6USA - chains A and B of the 4 polymer chains in the assembly; structure by X-ray diffraction, 2.41 A resolution.

Chain A:
Molecule: Tryptophan synthase alpha chain
Organism: Mycobacterium tuberculosis (strain ATCC 25618 / H37Rv)
Notes: EC 4.2.1.20
UniProt: P9WFY1 (TRPA_MYCTU); residue numbers follow UniProt; this construct covers 1-270
Sequence (276 residues; numbered 1 to 276; the number before each row is that of its first residue):
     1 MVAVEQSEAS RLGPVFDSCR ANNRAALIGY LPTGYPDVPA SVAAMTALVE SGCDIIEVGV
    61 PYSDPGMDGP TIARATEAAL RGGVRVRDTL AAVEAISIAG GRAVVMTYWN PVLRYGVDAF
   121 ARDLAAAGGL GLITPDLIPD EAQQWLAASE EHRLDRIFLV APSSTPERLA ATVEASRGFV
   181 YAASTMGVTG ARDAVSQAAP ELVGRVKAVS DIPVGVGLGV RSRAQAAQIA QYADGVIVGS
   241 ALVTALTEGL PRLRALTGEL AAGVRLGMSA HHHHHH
Disordered / not traced: 1-7, 185-195, 268-276
Construct notes: expression tag (271-276)
Swiss-Prot annotation at these positions:
  - active site (Proton acceptor): Glu57, Asp68
Ligand contacts:
  - malonate ion (MLI): Ile72, Tyr181, Gly217, Leu218, Gly219, Val220, Ile237, Val238, Gly239, Ser240
  - PZJ ((3R,4R)-4-[4-(2-Chlorophenyl)piperazin-1-yl]-1,1-dioxothiolan-3-ol): Asp64, Pro65, Gly66, Met67, Tyr108, Asp136
Reported in the primary citation:
  - binding site for PZJ: Gly66, Asp136
  - mutagenesis - G66V: unchanged catalytic activity (citing earlier work)

Chain B:
Molecule: Tryptophan synthase beta chain
Organism: Mycobacterium tuberculosis (strain ATCC 25618 / H37Rv)
Notes: EC 4.2.1.20
UniProt: P9WFX9 (TRPB_MYCTU); residues 1-410 here correspond to UniProt positions 13-422 (UniProt number = residue number + 12)
Sequence (410 residues; each row starts with the number of its first residue):
     1 MSAAIAEPTS HDPDSGGHFG GPSGWGGRYV PEALMAVIEE VTAAYQKERV SQDFLDDLDR
    61 LQANYAGRPS PLYEATRLSQ HAGSARIFLK REDLNHTGSH KINNVLGQAL LARRMGKTRV
   121 IAETGAGQHG VATATACALL GLDCVIYMGG IDTARQALNV ARMRLLGAEV VAVQTGSKTL
   181 KDAINEAFRD WVANADNTYY CFGTAAGPHP FPTMVRDFQR IIGMEARVQI QGQAGRLPDA
   241 VVACVGGGSN AIGIFHAFLD DPGVRLVGFE AAGDGVETGR HAATFTAGSP GAFHGSFSYL
   301 LQDEDGQTIE SHSISAGLDY PGVGPEHAWL KEAGRVDYRP ITDSEAMDAF GLLCRMEGII
   361 PAIESAHAVA GALKLGVELG RGAVIVVNLS GRGDKDVETA AKWFGLLGND
Disordered / not traced: 1-4, 409-410
Metal / ion sites: K+: Gly246, Ala282, Thr284, Tyr320, Gly322
Ligand contacts:
  - P1T (2-[({3-hydroxy-2-methyl-5-[(phosphonooxy)methyl]pyridin-4-yl}methyl)amino]acrylic acid): Ser99, His100, Lys101, Glu123, Thr124, Gly125, Ala126, Gly127, Gln128, His129, Leu180, Gly203, Thr204, Cys244, Val245, Gly246, Gly247, Gly248, Ser249, Asn250, Ala251, Gly317, Leu318, Ala362, Glu364, Ser365, Ser390, Gly391
  - PZJ ((3R,4R)-4-[4-(2-Chlorophenyl)piperazin-1-yl]-1,1-dioxothiolan-3-ol): Tyr29, Val30, Pro31, Leu34, Ile184, Phe188, Trp191, Tyr200, Phe202, Gly207, Pro208, Phe211, Phe293, His294, Gly295
Reported in the primary citation:
  - binding site for PZJ: Leu34, Ile184, Asn185, Phe188, Trp191, Tyr200, Phe202, Pro208, Phe211, His294, Gly295

Chain A / chain B interface:
Residue-residue contacts (52; chain A residue first):
  Pro61(A) - Gln307(B)  hydrogen bond (backbone-side chain)
  Tyr62(A) - Gly306(B)
  Tyr62(A) - Gln307(B)
  Ser63(A) - Gln307(B)  hydrogen bond (backbone-side chain)
  Ser63(A) - Thr308(B)  hydrogen bond (side chain-backbone)
  Asp64(A) - Lys181(B)  salt bridge
  Asp64(A) - Asn185(B)  hydrogen bond
  Asp64(A) - Phe293(B)
  Asp64(A) - Thr308(B)  hydrogen bond
  Pro65(A) - Arg189(B)  hydrogen bond (backbone-side chain)
  Gly66(A) - Phe188(B)
  Gly66(A) - Arg189(B)  hydrogen bond (backbone-side chain)
  Met67(A) - Pro31(B)  hydrophobic
  Met67(A) - Phe188(B)  hydrophobic
  Asp68(A) - Arg189(B)  hydrogen bond (backbone-side chain)
  Arg74(A) - Thr175(B)
  Leu80(A) - Gln307(B)
  Arg85(A) - Glu304(B)  salt bridge
  Arg85(A) - Asp305(B)  salt bridge
  Val86(A) - Asp305(B)  hydrogen bond (backbone-side chain)
  Trp109(A) - Tyr29(B)
  Asn110(A) - Gly291(B)
  Asn110(A) - Ala292(B)  hydrogen bond (side chain-backbone)
  Asn110(A) - Gln302(B)  hydrogen bond
  Asn110(A) - Gly306(B)  hydrogen bond (side chain-backbone)
  Pro111(A) - Asp305(B)
  Leu113(A) - Ala292(B)  hydrophobic
  Arg114(A) - Gln302(B)
  Arg114(A) - Asp303(B)  hydrogen bond (side chain-backbone)
  Arg114(A) - Glu304(B)
  Arg114(A) - Asp305(B)
  Arg114(A) - Gly306(B)
  Pro135(A) - Pro31(B)
  Asp136(A) - Tyr29(B)
  Asp136(A) - Val30(B)
  Ile138(A) - Arg28(B)
  Ile138(A) - Val30(B)
  Ile138(A) - Glu32(B)
  Ile138(A) - Met35(B)  hydrophobic
  Glu141(A) - His18(B)  salt bridge
  Glu141(A) - Gly27(B)
  Glu141(A) - Arg28(B)  hydrogen bond (side chain-backbone)
  Glu141(A) - Tyr29(B)
  Leu159(A) - Glu32(B)
  Ala161(A) - Ala33(B)  hydrophobic
  Ser163(A) - Ala33(B)  hydrogen bond (side chain-backbone)
  Ser163(A) - Ala36(B)
  Ser164(A) - Glu32(B)  hydrogen bond
  Arg168(A) - Glu32(B)  salt bridge
  Arg168(A) - Met35(B)
  Arg168(A) - Glu39(B)  salt bridge
  Thr172(A) - Glu32(B)
Interface residues without a listed pair, chain A (33 interface residues in all): Val84, Leu137, Asp140, Gln143, Val160, Thr165
Interface residues without a listed pair, chain B (32 interface residues in all): Gly16, Ser23, Asp182, Ser289, Phe297, Leu300

Overview:
33 residues of chain A and 32 residues of chain B are in contact; the contacts include 16 hydrogen bonds and 6
salt bridges. Polar contacts include Asp64(A)-Lys181(B), Arg85(A)-Glu304(B) and Arg85(A)-Asp305(B). The paper
reports a binding site for PZJ at Gly66(A), Asp136(A) and Leu34(B) among others; G66V of chain A leaves
catalytic activity unchanged.
Here chain A is Tryptophan synthase alpha chain and chain B is Tryptophan synthase beta chain, both from
Mycobacterium tuberculosis (strain ATCC 25618 / H37Rv). Entry 6USA (Crystal structure of tryptophan synthase
from M. tuberculosis - aminoacrylate- and GSK1-bound form) was determined by X-ray diffraction, deposited
together with 6U6C.
